Entry 6MU6 (X-ray diffraction, 2.55 A resolution); this record covers chains G and H of the 6 polymer chains in the assembly.

[Chain G]
Molecule: Envelope glycoprotein gp160
Organism: Human immunodeficiency virus 1
Notes: fragment: gp120
Reference sequence: Q2N0S6 (Q2N0S6_9HIV1); the construct lacks a stretch of the UniProt sequence and is renumbered around it, so the offset changes along the chain: 31-141 = UniProt 30-140; 150-185 = UniProt 141-176; 188-309 = UniProt 187-308; 312-321 = UniProt 309-318; 2 more segments
Amino-acid sequence (481 residues; each row starts with the number of its first residue; note: 13 numbers in that range are skipped by the numbering (no residue carries them; nothing is unmodelled there); a row labelled like 185A-185J holds insertion residues (185A, then the next letters in order)):
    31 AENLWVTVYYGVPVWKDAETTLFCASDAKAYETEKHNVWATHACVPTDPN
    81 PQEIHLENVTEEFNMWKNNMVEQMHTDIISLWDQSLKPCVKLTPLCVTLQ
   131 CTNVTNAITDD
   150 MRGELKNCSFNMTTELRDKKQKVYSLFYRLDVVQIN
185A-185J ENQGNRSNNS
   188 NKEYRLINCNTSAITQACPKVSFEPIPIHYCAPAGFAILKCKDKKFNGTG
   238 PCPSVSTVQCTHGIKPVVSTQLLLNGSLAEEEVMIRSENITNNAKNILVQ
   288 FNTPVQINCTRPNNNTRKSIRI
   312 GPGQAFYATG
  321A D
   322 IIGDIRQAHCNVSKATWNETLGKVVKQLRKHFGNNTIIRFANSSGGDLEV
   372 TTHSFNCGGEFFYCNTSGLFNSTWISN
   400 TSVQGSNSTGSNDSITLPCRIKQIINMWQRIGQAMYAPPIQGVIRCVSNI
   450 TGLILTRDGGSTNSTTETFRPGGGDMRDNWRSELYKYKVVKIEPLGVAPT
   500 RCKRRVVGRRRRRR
Not modelled in the structure: 31, 61-64, 185A-185J, 400-408, 459-464, 505-513
Sequence notes: engineered mutation Ala137 (Asn136 in Q2N0S6); conflict Asn332 (Thr330 in Q2N0S6), Cys501 (Ala498 in Q2N0S6); expression tag (509-513)
Disulfide bonds: Cys54-Cys74, Cys119-Cys205, Cys126-Cys196, Cys131-Cys157, Cys218-Cys247, Cys228-Cys239, Cys296-Cys331, Cys378-Cys445, Cys385-Cys418
Covalent attachments: glycan linked to Asn88, Asn332; N-acetylglucosamine (NAG) linked to Asn133, Asn156, Asn160, Asn197, Asn234, Asn262, Asn276, Asn295, Asn301, Asn355, Asn363, Asn386, Asn448
Residues lining bound ligands: JYV ((2R)-{1-[{7-[2-({[3-(dimethylamino)propyl](methyl)amino}methyl)-1,3-thiazol-4-yl]-4-methoxy-1H-pyrrolo[2,3-c]pyridin-3-yl}(oxo)acetyl]piperidin-4-yl}(phenyl)acetonitrile): Ile108, Ile109, Trp112, Asp113, Leu116, Thr202, Val255, Glu370, Ser375, Phe376, Asn377, Phe382, Tyr384, Ile424, Asn425, Met426, Trp427, Gln432, Ala433, Met434, Met475

[Chain H]
Molecule: 3H109L Fab heavy chain
Organism: Homo sapiens
Notes: antibody fragment or engineered binder
Amino-acid sequence (244 residues; numbered 1 to 223 plus 21 insertion-coded residues; the number before each row is that of its first residue; a row labelled like 82A-82C holds insertion residues (82A, then the next letters in order)):
     1 QVQLQESGPGLVKPSETLSLTCTVSGGSISNYYWSWIRQSPGKGLEWIGY
    51 ISDSESTNYNPSLKSRVIISVDTSKNQLSLKL
82A-82C NSV
    83 TAADSAIYYCARAQQGKR
100A-100R IYGMVSFGEFFYYYYMDV
   101 WGKGTTVTVSSASTKGPSVFPLAPSSKSTSGGTAALGCLVKDYFPEPVTV
   151 SWNSGALTSGVHTFPAVLQSSGLYSLSSVVTVPSSSLGTQTYICNVNHKP
   201 SNTKVDKKVEPKSCDKGLEVLFQ
Not modelled in the structure: 126-131, 212-223
Disulfide bonds: Cys22-Cys92, Cys138-Cys194

[Chain G / chain H interface]
Contacting residue pairs (13):
  Ile138(G) - Tyr100B(H)
  Ile138(G) - Gly100H(H)
  Thr139(G) - Phe100G(H)  hydrogen bond (side chain-backbone)
  Thr139(G) - Gly100H(H)  hydrogen bond (side chain-backbone)
  Asp325(G) - Tyr100B(H)
  Arg327(G) - Gly100C(H)
  Arg327(G) - Glu100I(H)  salt bridge
  Gln328(G) - Phe100G(H)
  Gln328(G) - Glu100I(H)  hydrogen bond (backbone-side chain)
  His330(G) - Met100D(H)
  His330(G) - Phe100G(H)
  Thr415(G) - Met100D(H)
  Pro417(G) - Phe100G(H)  hydrophobic
Other interface residues (no listed pair), chain G (9 interface residues in all): Ile326

[In short]
Chain G and chain H form an interface of 9 and 6 residues respectively, with 3 hydrogen bonds and 1 salt
bridge. Polar pairs include Arg327(G)-Glu100I(H), Thr139(G)-Gly100H(H) and Thr139(G)-Phe100G(H). Bound to
chain G: compound JYV.
Chain G is Envelope glycoprotein gp160 (Human immunodeficiency virus 1) and chain H is 3H109L Fab heavy chain
(Homo sapiens); the structure, Crystal Structure of HIV-1 BG505 SOSIP.664 Prefusion Env Trimer Bound to Small
Molecule HIV-1 Entry Inhibitor ..., was determined by X-ray diffraction together with 6MTJ, 6MTN, 6MU7, 6MU8,
6MUF and 6MUG from the same study.
